6QNO - chains B and G of the 6 polymer chains in the assembly; structure by electron microscopy, 4.38 A resolution (low resolution: residue-level contacts below are approximate; hydrogen-bond / salt-bridge calls are withheld).

# Chain B
Protein: Guanine nucleotide-binding protein G(I)/G(S)/G(T) subunit beta-1
Source organism: Bos taurus
UniProt: P62871 (GBB1_BOVIN); numbering as in UniProt (aligned over 1-340)
Sequence (340 residues; row label = number of the first residue in the row):
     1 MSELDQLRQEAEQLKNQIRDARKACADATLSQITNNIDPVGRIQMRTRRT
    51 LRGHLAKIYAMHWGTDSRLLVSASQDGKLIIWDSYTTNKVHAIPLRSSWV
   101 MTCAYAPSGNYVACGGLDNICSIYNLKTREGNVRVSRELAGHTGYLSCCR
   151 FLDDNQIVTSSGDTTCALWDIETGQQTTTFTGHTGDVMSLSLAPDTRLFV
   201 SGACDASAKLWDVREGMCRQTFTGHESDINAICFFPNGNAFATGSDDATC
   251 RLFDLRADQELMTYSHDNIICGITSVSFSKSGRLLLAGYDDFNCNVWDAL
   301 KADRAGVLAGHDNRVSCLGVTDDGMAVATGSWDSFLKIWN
Not modelled in the structure: 1-28
Swiss-Prot annotation at these positions:
  - modified residue: Ser2 (N-acetylserine), His266 (Phosphohistidine)

# Chain G
Protein: Guanine nucleotide-binding protein G(T) subunit gamma-T1
Source organism: Bos taurus
UniProt: P02698 (GBG1_BOVIN); residues 1-74 here = UniProt positions 1-74
Sequence (74 residues; numbered 1 to 74; the number before each row is that of its first residue):
     1 MPVINIEDLTEKDKLKMEVDQLKKEVTLERMLVSKCCEEFRDYVEERSGE
    51 DPLVKGIPEDKNPFKELKGGCVIS
Not modelled in the structure: 1-30, 67-74
Swiss-Prot annotation at these positions:
  - modified residue: Cys71 (Cysteine methyl ester)
  - lipidation: Cys71 (S-farnesyl cysteine)

# How chain B and chain G interact
Residue-residue contacts (35; chain B residue first):
  Thr29(B) with Val33(G); Cys37(G)
  Leu30(B) with Cys37(G)
  Ile33(B) with Ser34(G); Arg41(G)
  Ile37(B) with Glu45(G)
  Ile43(B) with Leu53(G)
  Arg48(B) with Phe64(G); Glu66(G)
  Arg49(B) with Pro63(G); Phe64(G); Lys65(G)
  Tyr85(B) with Pro63(G)
  Phe235(B) with Phe40(G); Tyr43(G)
  Arg256(B) with Met31(G); Cys36(G)
  Ser281(B) with Arg47(G); Asp51(G)
  Gly282(B) with Val44(G)
  Arg283(B) with Val54(G)
  Leu284(B) with Asp51(G); Leu53(G); Val54(G)
  Leu300(B) with Val44(G)
  Gly324(B) with Pro52(G); Leu53(G)
  Met325(B) with Leu53(G); Lys61(G); Asn62(G); Pro63(G)
  Ala326(B) with Phe64(G)
  Asn340(B) with Leu53(G); Asn62(G); Phe64(G)
Also at the interface, not in a pair above, chain B (26 interface residues in all): Thr34, Met45, Asn237, Asp254, Gln259, Asp323, Ile338
Also at the interface, not in a pair above, chain G (22 interface residues in all): Ile57

# Overview
Chain B and chain G form an interface of 26 and 22 residues respectively.
Here chain B is Guanine nucleotide-binding protein G(I)/G(S)/G(T) subunit beta-1 and chain G is Guanine
nucleotide-binding protein G(T) subunit gamma-T1, both from Bos taurus. Entry 6QNO (Rhodopsin-Gi protein
complex) was determined by electron microscopy together with 6QNK from the same study.
